PDB entry 1LBS | X-ray diffraction, 2.60 A resolution | chain A

Chain A:
Molecule: Lipase B
From: Candida antarctica
Notes: EC 3.1.1.3
UniProtKB: P41365 (LIPB_CANAR); residues 1-317 here correspond to UniProt positions 26-342 (UniProt number = residue number + 25)
Sequence (317 residues; each row starts with the number of its first residue):
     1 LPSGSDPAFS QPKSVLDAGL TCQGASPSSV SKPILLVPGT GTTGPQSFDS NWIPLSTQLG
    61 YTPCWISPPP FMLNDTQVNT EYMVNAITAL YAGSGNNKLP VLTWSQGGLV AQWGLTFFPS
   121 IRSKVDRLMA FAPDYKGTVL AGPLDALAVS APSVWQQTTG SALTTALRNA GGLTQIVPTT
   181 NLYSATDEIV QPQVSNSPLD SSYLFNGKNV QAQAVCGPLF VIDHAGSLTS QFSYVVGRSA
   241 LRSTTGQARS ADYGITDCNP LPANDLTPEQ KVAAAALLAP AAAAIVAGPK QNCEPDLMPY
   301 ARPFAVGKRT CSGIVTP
Cystine bridges: Cys22-Cys64, Cys216-Cys258, Cys293-Cys311
Covalently attached groups: N-acetylglucosamine (NAG) linked to Asn74; N-hexylphosphonate ethyl ester (HEE) linked to Ser105
Residues lining bound ligands: N-hexylphosphonate ethyl ester (HEE): Gly39, Thr40, Trp104, Gln106, Asp134, Thr138, Gln157, Ile189, Val190, His224, Leu278, Ala281, Ala282, Ile285
Curated features (UniProtKB/Swiss-Prot):
  - active site: Ser105, Asp187, His224
  - glycosylation: Asn74 (N-linked (GlcNAc...) asparagine)

In short:
N-hexylphosphonate ethyl ester is covalently linked to Ser105. Covalently linked N-acetylglucosamine: at
Asn74. From UniProt: 3 active-site residues.
Chain A is Lipase B (Candida antarctica); the structure, Lipase (e.c.3.1.1.3) (triacylglycerol hydrolase), was
determined by X-ray diffraction (same publication as 1LBT).
